Entry 2ZMU (X-ray diffraction, 1.65 A resolution); this record covers chain A.

== Chain A ==
Molecule: Fluorescent protein
From: Fungia concinna
UniProt: Q6I7B2 (Q6I7B2_9CNID); aligned to UniProt positions 1-218 over residues 1-218
Chain sequence (223 residues; row label = number of the first residue in the row; note: 3 numbers in that range are skipped by the numbering (no residue carries them; nothing is unmodelled there)):
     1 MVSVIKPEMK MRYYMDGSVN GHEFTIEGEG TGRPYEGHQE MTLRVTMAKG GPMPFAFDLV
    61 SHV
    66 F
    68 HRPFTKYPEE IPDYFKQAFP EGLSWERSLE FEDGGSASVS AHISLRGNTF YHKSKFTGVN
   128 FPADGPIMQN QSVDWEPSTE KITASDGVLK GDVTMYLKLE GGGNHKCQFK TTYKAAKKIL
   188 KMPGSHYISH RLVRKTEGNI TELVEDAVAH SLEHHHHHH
Disordered / not traced: 1, 219-226
Covalent attachments: covalent link Val-63/Phe-66; covalent link Phe-66/His-68
Modified residues: Phe-66 ([(4Z)-2-{(2R)-2-[(1S)-1-amino-2-phenylethyl]-2-hydroxy-2,5-dihydro-1,3-thiazol-4-yl}-4-(4-hydroxybenzylidene)-5-oxo-4,5-dihydro-1H-imidazol-1-yl]acetic acid; CFY)
Sequence notes: chromophore (66, 66, 66, 66); expression tag (219-226)

== Overview ==
Chain A is Fluorescent protein (Fungia concinna); the structure, Crystal Structure of Monomeric
Kusabira-Orange (MKO), Orange-Emitting GFP-like Protein, at pH 9.1, was determined by X-ray diffraction,
deposited together with 2ZMW.
